Entry 7E1B (X-ray diffraction, 4.59 A resolution (low resolution: residue-level contacts below are approximate; hydrogen-bond / salt-bridge calls are withheld)); this record covers chains A and D of the 6 polymer chains in the assembly.

[Chain A (and D)]
Name: DNA-binding response regulator
From: Vibrio parahaemolyticus
Notes: chain D of this document is another copy of the same molecule, construct and numbering; everything in this record applies to it too
UniProt: A0A0L8SKF9 (A0A0L8SKF9_VIBPH); numbering as in UniProt (aligned over 1-220)
Chain sequence (220 residues; each row starts with the number of its first residue):
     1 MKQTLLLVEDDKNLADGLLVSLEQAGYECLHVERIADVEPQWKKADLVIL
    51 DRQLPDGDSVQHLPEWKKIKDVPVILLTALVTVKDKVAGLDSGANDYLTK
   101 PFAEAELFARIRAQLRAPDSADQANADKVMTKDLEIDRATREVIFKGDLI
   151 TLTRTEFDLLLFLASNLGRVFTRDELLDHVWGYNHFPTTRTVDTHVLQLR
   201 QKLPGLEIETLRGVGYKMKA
Not modelled in the structure: 1, 118-124, 185-187 (chain D: 117-124, 185-188)
What the authors report for this chain:
  - mutagenesis - R190A: abolished binding to the 26-nt DNA strand
  - binding site for the 26-nt DNA strand: Arg190
  - mutagenesis - T153A, T155A, T191A, H195A, R200A, T210A, R212A, Y216A: decreased binding to the 26-nt DNA strand

[How chain A and chain D interact]
Contacting residue pairs - 13 pairs, chain A then chain D:
  Thr82(A) with Asp16(D)
  Val83(A) with Asp16(D); Gly17(D); Val20(D)
  Lys84(A) with Val20(D); Tyr183(D)
  Val87(A) with Val20(D); Gln24(D)
  Ala88(A) with Asn184(D)
  Asp91(A) with Gln24(D)
  Tyr183(A) with Asn184(D)
  Asn184(A) with Tyr183(D); Asn184(D)
Also at the interface, not in a pair above, chain D (7 interface residues in all): Glu23

[Overview]
Chain A and chain D form an interface of 8 and 7 residues respectively. The paper reports a binding site for
the 26-nt DNA strand at Arg190(A); T153A, T155A and T191A of chain A, among others, reduce binding to the
26-nt DNA strand; 9 substitutions were tested in all.
Chain A and chain D are both DNA-binding response regulator (Vibrio parahaemolyticus); the structure, Crystal
structure of VbrR-DNA complex, was determined by X-ray diffraction (same publication as 7E1D, 7E1F and 7E1H).
